3R47 - chains B and G of the 6 polymer chains in the assembly; structure by X-ray diffraction, 2.50 A resolution.

== Chain B (and G) ==
Protein: coiled coil helix L24H
Notes: chain G of this document is another copy of the same molecule, construct and numbering; everything in this record applies to it too
Chain sequence (34 residues; row label = number of the first residue in the row; numbering starts at 0):
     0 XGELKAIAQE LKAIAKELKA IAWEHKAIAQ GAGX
Disordered / not traced: 28-33 (chain G: 30-33)
Modified positions: ACE (acetyl group) at position 0; NH2 (amino group) at position 33

== How chain B and chain G interact ==
Pairs across the interface (27):
  E2(B) - L3(G)
  E2(B) - K4(G)
  E2(B) - A7(G)
  I6(B) - L3(G)
  I6(B) - I6(G)  hydrophobic
  I6(B) - A7(G)  hydrophobic
  I6(B) - L10(G)  hydrophobic
  E9(B) - A7(G)
  E9(B) - L10(G)
  E9(B) - K11(G)  salt bridge
  L10(B) - L10(G)  hydrophobic
  I13(B) - L10(G)
  I13(B) - I13(G)  hydrophobic
  I13(B) - A14(G)  hydrophobic
  I13(B) - L17(G)  hydrophobic
  E16(B) - A14(G)
  E16(B) - L17(G)
  E16(B) - K18(G)  salt bridge
  E16(B) - A21(G)
  I20(B) - L17(G)
  I20(B) - I20(G)  hydrophobic
  I20(B) - A21(G)  hydrophobic
  E23(B) - H24(G)
  E23(B) - K25(G)
  E23(B) - A28(G)
  H24(B) - H24(G)  hydrogen bond
  I27(B) - A28(G)  hydrophobic
Also at the interface, not in a pair above, chain B (15 interface residues in all): L3, A12, K15, L17, A19
Also at the interface, not in a pair above, chain G (16 interface residues in all): I27

== Summary ==
The interface between chain B and chain G involves 15 residues on one side and 16 on the other, with 1
hydrogen bond and 2 salt bridges. Among the polar pairs are E9(B)-K11(G), E16(B)-K18(G) and H24(B)-H24(G).
Both chains are coiled coil helix L24H. Entry 3R47 (Crystal structure of a 6-helix coiled coil CC-hex-H24) was
determined by X-ray diffraction (same publication as 3R3K, 3R46, 3R48, 3R4A and 3R4H).
